3WY0 - chains A and B; structure by X-ray diffraction, 2.00 A resolution.

== Chain A (and B) ==
Name: Putative uncharacterized protein csyB
Organism: Aspergillus oryzae
Notes: chain B of this document is another copy of the same molecule, construct and numbering; everything in this record applies to it too
UniProt: Q53U84 (Q53U84_ASPOZ); residues 1-397 here = UniProt positions 1-397
Chain sequence (417 residues; numbered -19 to 397; the number before each row is that of its first residue; numbers below 1 keep their minus sign (Met-19 is residue -19)):
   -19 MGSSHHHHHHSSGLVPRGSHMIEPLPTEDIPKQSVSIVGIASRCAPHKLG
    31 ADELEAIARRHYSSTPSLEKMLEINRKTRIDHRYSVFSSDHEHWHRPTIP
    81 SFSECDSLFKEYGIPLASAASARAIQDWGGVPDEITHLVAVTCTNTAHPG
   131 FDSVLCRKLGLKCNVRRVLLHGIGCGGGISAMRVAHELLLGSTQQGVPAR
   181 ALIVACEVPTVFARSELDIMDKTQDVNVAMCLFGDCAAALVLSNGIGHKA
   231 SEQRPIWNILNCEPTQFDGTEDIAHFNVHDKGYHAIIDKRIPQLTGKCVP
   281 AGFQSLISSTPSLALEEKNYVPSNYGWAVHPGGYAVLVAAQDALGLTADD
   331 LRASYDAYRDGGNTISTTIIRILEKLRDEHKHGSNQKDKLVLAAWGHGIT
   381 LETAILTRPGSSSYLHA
Not modelled in the structure: -19 to 13, 362-365, 390-397 (chain B: -19 to 12, 390-397)
Sequence notes: expression tag (-19 to 0); engineered mutation Trp375 (Ile in Q53U84)
Residues lining bound ligands: coenzyme A (COA): Lys50, Glu53, Ile54, Lys57, Thr58, Arg59, Val206, Val208, Leu212, Phe213, Ala254, Ile267, Asp268, Lys269, Ile271, Pro272, Gly312, Gly313, Tyr314, Ala315, Val316, Tyr338, Asn343
What the authors report for this chain:
  - conformationally variable residues (loop rearrangement): Phe247 to His255, Trp375
  - mutagenesis - A265F, A265V: decreased catalytic activity
  - mutagenesis - C123A, C123S: unchanged catalytic activity
  - mutagenesis - H377F, H377P: abolished catalytic activity

== Chain A / chain B interface ==
Contacting residue pairs (121):
  Ser81(A) - Asp260(B)
  Phe82(A) - Phe82(B)  hydrophobic
  Phe82(A) - Val258(B)  hydrophobic
  Phe82(A) - His259(B)
  Phe82(A) - Asp260(B)  hydrogen bond (backbone-side chain)
  Ser83(A) - Val258(B)
  Asp86(A) - Val258(B)
  His117(A) - Glu167(B)  salt bridge
  Cys123(A) - His128(B)
  Thr126(A) - His151(B)  hydrogen bond
  Thr126(A) - Val258(B)
  Thr126(A) - Tyr263(B)  hydrogen bond
  Ala127(A) - Gly152(B)
  His128(A) - Cys123(B)
  His128(A) - Gly152(B)
  His128(A) - His255(B)
  His128(A) - Phe256(B)  hydrogen bond (side chain-backbone)
  His128(A) - Tyr263(B)
  His128(A) - His377(B)
  Pro129(A) - Gly152(B)
  Pro129(A) - Asp252(B)
  Pro129(A) - His377(B)
  Pro129(A) - Gly378(B)
  Gly130(A) - Gly152(B)
  Ser133(A) - Gln246(B)  hydrogen bond
  Ser133(A) - Gly378(B)
  Cys136(A) - Gln246(B)
  Arg137(A) - Gln246(B)
  Arg137(A) - Phe247(B)  hydrogen bond (side chain-backbone)
  Arg137(A) - Asp248(B)
  Arg137(A) - Gly249(B)
  Arg137(A) - Gly378(B)  hydrogen bond (side chain-backbone)
  Arg137(A) - Ile379(B)
  Cys143(A) - Thr245(B)
  Cys143(A) - Gln246(B)  hydrogen bond (backbone-backbone)
  Asn144(A) - Glu243(B)  hydrogen bond
  Asn144(A) - Pro244(B)
  Val145(A) - Pro244(B)
  Arg146(A) - Arg163(B)
  Arg146(A) - Glu167(B)  salt bridge
  Arg146(A) - Cys242(B)  hydrogen bond (side chain-backbone)
  Arg146(A) - Glu243(B)  salt bridge
  Arg146(A) - Pro244(B)
  Arg147(A) - Arg163(B)  hydrogen bond (backbone-side chain)
  Arg147(A) - Gln246(B)
  Arg147(A) - His377(B)  hydrogen bond (side chain-backbone)
  Arg147(A) - Thr380(B)  hydrogen bond
  Val148(A) - Leu150(B)  hydrophobic
  Val148(A) - Val164(B)  hydrophobic
  Leu149(A) - Leu149(B)
  Leu149(A) - Leu150(B)
  Leu149(A) - His151(B)  hydrogen bond (backbone-backbone)
  Leu150(A) - Val148(B)  hydrophobic
  Leu150(A) - Leu149(B)
  His151(A) - Thr126(B)  hydrogen bond
  His151(A) - Leu149(B)  hydrogen bond (backbone-backbone)
  His151(A) - His151(B)
  Gly152(A) - Ala127(B)
  Gly152(A) - His128(B)
  Gly152(A) - Pro129(B)
  Gly152(A) - Gly130(B)
  Arg163(A) - Arg146(B)
  Arg163(A) - Arg147(B)  hydrogen bond (side chain-backbone)
  Val164(A) - Val148(B)  hydrophobic
  Val164(A) - Leu168(B)
  Glu167(A) - His117(B)  salt bridge
  Glu167(A) - Arg146(B)  salt bridge
  Glu167(A) - Glu167(B)
  Glu167(A) - Leu168(B)
  Glu167(A) - Gly171(B)
  Leu168(A) - Val164(B)
  Leu168(A) - Glu167(B)
  Leu168(A) - Leu168(B)  hydrophobic
  Leu170(A) - Gly171(B)
  Leu170(A) - Gln174(B)
  Leu170(A) - Gln175(B)
  Gly171(A) - Glu167(B)
  Gly171(A) - Leu170(B)
  Gly171(A) - Gly171(B)
  Thr173(A) - Gln174(B)
  Gln174(A) - Leu170(B)
  Gln174(A) - Thr173(B)
  Gln174(A) - Gln174(B)
  Gln175(A) - Leu170(B)
  Cys242(A) - Arg146(B)  hydrogen bond (backbone-side chain)
  Glu243(A) - Asn144(B)  hydrogen bond
  Glu243(A) - Arg146(B)  salt bridge
  Pro244(A) - Asn144(B)
  Pro244(A) - Val145(B)
  Pro244(A) - Arg146(B)
  Thr245(A) - Cys143(B)
  Gln246(A) - Ser133(B)  hydrogen bond
  Gln246(A) - Cys136(B)
  Gln246(A) - Arg137(B)  hydrogen bond
  Gln246(A) - Cys143(B)  hydrogen bond (backbone-backbone)
  Gln246(A) - Arg147(B)
  Phe247(A) - Arg137(B)  hydrogen bond (backbone-side chain)
  Gly249(A) - Arg137(B)
  Asp252(A) - Pro129(B)
  His255(A) - His128(B)
  Phe256(A) - His128(B)  hydrogen bond (backbone-side chain)
  Val258(A) - Phe82(B)  hydrophobic
  Val258(A) - Ser83(B)
  Val258(A) - Asp86(B)
  Val258(A) - Thr126(B)
  His259(A) - Phe82(B)
  Asp260(A) - Ser81(B)
  Asp260(A) - Phe82(B)  hydrogen bond (side chain-backbone)
  Asp260(A) - Asp260(B)
  Asp260(A) - Lys261(B)  salt bridge
  Lys261(A) - Asp260(B)  salt bridge
  Tyr263(A) - Thr126(B)  hydrogen bond
  Tyr263(A) - His128(B)
  His377(A) - His128(B)
  His377(A) - Pro129(B)
  His377(A) - Arg147(B)  hydrogen bond (backbone-side chain)
  Gly378(A) - Pro129(B)
  Gly378(A) - Ser133(B)
  Gly378(A) - Arg137(B)  hydrogen bond (backbone-side chain)
  Ile379(A) - Arg137(B)
  Thr380(A) - Arg147(B)  hydrogen bond
Interface residues without a listed pair, chain A (57 interface residues in all): Ile153, Gly154, Asp248, Ala254, Asn257
Interface residues without a listed pair, chain B (57 interface residues in all): Ile153, Gly154, Ala254, Asn257

== Summary ==
Chain A and chain B each contribute 57 residues to their interface, with 29 hydrogen bonds and 8 salt bridges.
Polar pairs include His117(A)-Glu167(B), Arg146(A)-Glu167(B) and Arg146(A)-Glu243(B). Ligands of chain A:
coenzyme A. From the paper: A265F and A265V of chain A reduce catalytic activity; conformational variability
at Phe247(A) and Trp375(A); 6 substitutions were tested in all.
Both chains are Putative uncharacterized protein csyB (Aspergillus oryzae). Entry 3WY0 (The I375W mutant of
CsyB complexed with CoA-SH) was determined by X-ray diffraction together with 3WXY and 3WXZ from the same
study.
